Entry 1QZW (X-ray diffraction, 4.10 A resolution (low resolution: residue-level contacts below are approximate; hydrogen-bond / salt-bridge calls are withheld)); this record covers chains B and A.

Chain B:
Molecule: 7S RNA
From: Sulfolobus solfataricus
Notes: fragment: SRP RNA helix 8
Sequence (47 nucleotides; numbered 179 to 225; the number before each row is that of its first residue):
   179 XGCCGGGGGA ACCGGCCAGG CCCGGAAGGG AGCAACCGUG CCCGGUC
Modified / non-standard residues: GTP (guanosine-5'-triphosphate) at position 179; CCC (cytidine-5'-phosphate-2',3'-cyclic phosphate) at position 225

Chain A:
Protein: Signal recognition 54 kDa protein
From: Sulfolobus solfataricus
UniProt: Q97ZE7 (SRP54_SULSO); residues 1-432 here = UniProt positions 1-432
Chain sequence (440 residues; row label = number of the first residue in the row; numbers below 1 keep their minus sign (Met-7 is residue -7)):
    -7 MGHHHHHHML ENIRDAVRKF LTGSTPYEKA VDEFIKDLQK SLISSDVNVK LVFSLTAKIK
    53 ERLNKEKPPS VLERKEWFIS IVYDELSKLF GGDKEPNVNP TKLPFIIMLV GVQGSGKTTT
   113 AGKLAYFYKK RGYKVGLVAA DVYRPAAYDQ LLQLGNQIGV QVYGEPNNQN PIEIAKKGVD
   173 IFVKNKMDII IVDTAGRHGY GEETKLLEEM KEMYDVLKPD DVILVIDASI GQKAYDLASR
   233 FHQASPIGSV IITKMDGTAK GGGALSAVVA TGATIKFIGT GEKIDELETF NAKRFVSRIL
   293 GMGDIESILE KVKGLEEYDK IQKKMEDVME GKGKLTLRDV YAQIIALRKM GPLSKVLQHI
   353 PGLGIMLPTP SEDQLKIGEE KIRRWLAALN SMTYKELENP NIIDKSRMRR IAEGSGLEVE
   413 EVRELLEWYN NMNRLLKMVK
Not modelled in the structure: -7 to 0
Sequence notes: expression tag (-7 to 0)
Curated features (UniProtKB/Swiss-Prot):
  - binding site (GTP): Gly103 to Thr110, Asp185 to Arg189, Thr245 to Asp248
Reported in the primary citation:
  - contacts within the chain: Val63-Val348, Val63-Ile352
  - conformationally variable residues (domain motion, loop rearrangement): Leu292 to Asp296, Pro353 to Lys373

Chain B / chain A interface:
Pairs across the interface (24; chain B residue first):
  A188(B) with Ser398(A); Arg399(A); Arg402(A)
  A196(B) with Asn382(A)
  G197(B) with Ala379(A); Asn382(A); Ser383(A); Gly406(A); Ser407(A)
  G198(B) with Arg375(A); Ser407(A); Gly408(A)
  C199(B) with Ser407(A); Gly408(A)
  C211(B) with Asn382(A); Ser383(A); Arg402(A); Gly406(A)
  A212(B) with Asn382(A); Ser383(A); Met384(A); Thr385(A)
  A213(B) with Thr385(A); Tyr386(A)
Interface residues without a listed pair, chain B (9 interface residues in all): A189
Interface residues without a listed pair, chain A (17 interface residues in all): Leu378, Ala380, Asp396, Glu405

In short:
The interface between chain B and chain A involves 9 residues on one side and 17 on the other. UniProt lists
17 GTP-binding residues on chain A. The paper reports conformational variability at Leu292(A) and Pro353(A);
contacts within the chain involving Val63(A), Val348(A) and Ile352(A).
Chain B is 7S RNA and chain A is Signal recognition 54 kDa protein, both from Sulfolobus solfataricus; the
structure, Crystal structure of the complete core of archaeal SRP and implications for inter-domain
communication, was determined by X-ray diffraction (same publication as 1QZX).
